4NE1 - chains J and N of the 24 polymer chains in the assembly; structure by X-ray diffraction, 6.50 A resolution (low resolution: residue-level contacts below are approximate; hydrogen-bond / salt-bridge calls are withheld).

# Chain J
Protein: Centromere protein S
Source organism: Homo sapiens
UniProt: Q8N2Z9 (CENPS_HUMAN); residue numbers follow UniProt; this construct covers 14-118
Amino-acid sequence (105 residues; row label = number of the first residue in the row):
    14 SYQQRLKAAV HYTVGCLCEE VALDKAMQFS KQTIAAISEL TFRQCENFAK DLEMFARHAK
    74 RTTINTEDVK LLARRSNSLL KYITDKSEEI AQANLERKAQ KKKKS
Not modelled in the structure: 107-118
Sequence notes: conflict Ala39 (Glu in Q8N2Z9), Ala106 (Ile in Q8N2Z9)
UniProt features mapped onto this chain:
  - mutagenesis: Lys73 to Arg74 (No effect on CENPX- and FANCM-binding; loss of double-stranded DNA-binding of the MHF heterodimer and of FANCM recruitment to fork DNA decrease in FA core complex activity, as shown by lower levels ...), Arg87 to Arg88 (Partial loss of CENPX- and FANCM-binding decrease in FA core complex activity, as shown by lower levels of FANCD2 monoubiquitination and higher frequency of sister chromatin exchanges ...)
From the paper describing this entry:
  - mutagenesis - K73A/K94A/K99A/R110A, K73A/R74A: abolished binding to the 26-nt DNA strand
  - mutagenesis - K73A/K94A/K99A/R110A: unchanged binding to FANCM
  - mutagenesis - K73A/K94A/K99A/R110A: decreased growth in response to mitomycin C (MMC)
  - mutagenesis - K73A/K94A/K99A/R110A: decreased signaling

# Chain N
Protein: Centromere protein X
Source organism: Homo sapiens
UniProt: A8MT69 (CENPX_HUMAN); numbering as in UniProt (aligned over 8-81)
Amino-acid sequence (74 residues; numbered 8 to 81; the number before each row is that of its first residue):
     8 SGFRKELVSR LLHLHFKDDK TKVSGDALQL MVELLKVFVV EAAVRGVRQA QAEDALRVDV
    68 DQLEKVLPQL LLDF
From the paper describing this entry:
  - mutagenesis - K12A/H20A/K27A/K29A: abolished binding to the 26-nt DNA strand

# How chain J and chain N interact
Contacting residue pairs (60):
  Tyr15(J) with Arg17(N)
  Gln16(J) with Leu21(N)
  Arg18(J) with Arg17(N)
  Leu19(J) with Arg17(N); Leu21(N)
  Val23(J) with Leu18(N)
  Thr26(J) with Gly9(N); Phe10(N); Leu14(N)
  Cys29(J) with Gly9(N)
  Leu30(J) with Gly9(N); Phe10(N); Lys43(N); Val47(N)
  Glu33(J) with Ser8(N)
  Val34(J) with Val47(N)
  Gln41(J) with Val65(N)
  Phe42(J) with Arg64(N)
  Ser43(J) with Arg64(N); Val65(N)
  Thr46(J) with Val65(N)
  Ile50(J) with Val46(N)
  Leu53(J) with Leu77(N)
  Thr54(J) with Phe45(N); Val46(N)
  Phe55(J) with Leu18(N); Leu21(N); His22(N)
  Gln57(J) with Phe45(N); Phe81(N)
  Phe61(J) with Phe81(N)
  Lys63(J) with His22(N); Lys24(N)
  Glu66(J) with Lys24(N)
  Arg70(J) with Asp25(N)
  Thr75(J) with Lys27(N); Thr28(N)
  Thr76(J) with Lys27(N); Lys29(N)
  Ile77(J) with Phe23(N); Thr28(N); Lys29(N); Val30(N); Ser31(N)
  Arg88(J) with Leu79(N); Asp80(N); Phe81(N)
  Ser89(J) with Asp80(N)
  Leu92(J) with Asp80(N); Phe81(N)
  Tyr95(J) with Val44(N)
  Ile96(J) with Leu37(N)
  Lys99(J) with Glu40(N)
  Ser100(J) with Leu37(N)
  Glu102(J) with Glu40(N)
  Ile103(J) with Asp33(N); Gln36(N); Leu37(N); Glu40(N)
  Ala106(J) with Asp33(N)
Interface residues without a listed pair, chain J (46 interface residues in all): Val27, Cys31, Lys38, Gln45, Ala49, Cys58, Ala62, Val82, Leu85, Ala104
Interface residues without a listed pair, chain N (43 interface residues in all): Leu19, Ala34, Leu41, Leu42, Ala50, Val51, Val54, Gln58, Asp66, Val67, Leu70, Leu78

# Overview
The interface between chain J and chain N involves 46 residues on one side and 43 on the other. From UniProt:
4 mutagenesis sites on chain J. From the paper: K73A/K94A/K99A/R110A and K73A/R74A of chain J abolish binding
to the 26-nt DNA strand; K73A/K94A/K99A/R110A of chain J reduce growth in response to mitomycin C (MMC).
Here chain J is Centromere protein S and chain N is Centromere protein X, both from Homo sapiens. Entry 4NE1
(Human MHF1 MHF2 DNA complexes) was determined by X-ray diffraction (same publication as 4NDY, 4NE3, 4NE5 and
4NE6).
